Entry 3VAG (X-ray diffraction, 2.19 A resolution); this record covers chains B and P of the 4 polymer chains in the assembly.

# Chain B
Molecule: Splicing factor U2AF 65 kDa subunit
Source organism: Homo sapiens
Notes: fragment: RNA Binding Domains 1 and 2
Reference sequence: P26368 (U2AF2_HUMAN); numbering as in UniProt; present here: 148-237, 258-336
Chain sequence (174 residues; each row starts with the number of its first residue; note: 20 numbers in that range are skipped by the numbering (no residue carries them; nothing is unmodelled there)):
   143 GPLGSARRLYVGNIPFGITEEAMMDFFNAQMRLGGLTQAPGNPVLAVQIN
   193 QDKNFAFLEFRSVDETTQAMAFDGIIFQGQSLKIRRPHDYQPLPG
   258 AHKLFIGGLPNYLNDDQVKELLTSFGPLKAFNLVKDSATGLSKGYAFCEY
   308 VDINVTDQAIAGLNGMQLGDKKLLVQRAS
Differences from the reference sequence: expression tag (143-147)
Small-molecule neighbours:
  - n,N-bis(3-D-gluconamidopropyl)deoxycholamide (CPQ): Tyr-269, Leu-270, Gln-274, Glu-277, Leu-278, Leu-325, Gly-326
  - 1,4-diethylene dioxide (DIO), molecule 1: Arg-174, Pro-182, Gly-183
  - 1,4-diethylene dioxide (DIO), molecule 2: Asn-268, Tyr-269, Leu-270, Asn-271, Leu-290, Lys-292, Gly-297, Leu-298, Ser-299
  - 1,4-diethylene dioxide (DIO), molecule 3: Lys-276, Leu-285, Lys-286, Ala-287, Phe-288
Swiss-Prot annotation at these positions:
  - natural variant: Arg-149 (R149W: In DEVDFB)
  - modified residue: Lys-276 (5-hydroxylysine), Ser-294 (Phosphoserine)
Reported in the primary citation:
  - binding site for the 7-nt DNA strand: Gln-333, Arg-334, Ala-335
  - specificity-determining residues: Asp-293, Lys-328, Lys-329 (proposed by the authors, not directly observed)
  - mutagenesis - D293N/K329Q/L331K/Q333E: unchanged binding to 5'-4rU
  - mutagenesis - D293N/K329Q/L331K/Q333E: increased binding to 3'-4rU
  - mutagenesis - K260A/N289A (36-fold), F304A (73-fold): decreased binding to poly-rU RNA (citing earlier work)

# Chain P
Molecule: 7-nt DNA strand
Sequence (7 nucleotides; each row starts with the number of its first residue):
     1 UCUUUUU
Unresolved in the structure: 1
Modified positions: BRU (5-bromo-2'-deoxyuridine-5'-monophosphate) at position 3

# How chain B and chain P interact
Residue-residue contacts (20):
  Lys-260(B) with DU4(P), hydrogen bond to the base
  Phe-262(B) with DC2(P), sugar contact; BRU_3(P), stacking on the base
  Gly-265(B) with DC2(P), base contact
  Asn-289(B) with DU4(P), hydrogen bond to the base
  Val-291(B) with DU4(P), base contact
  Lys-292(B) with DU5(P), phosphate contact
  Ser-294(B) with DU6(P), hydrogen bond to the phosphate
  Lys-300(B) with DC2(P), phosphate contact; DU5(P), salt bridge to the phosphate
  Gly-301(B) with DC2(P), phosphate contact
  Tyr-302(B) with DC2(P), sugar contact; BRU_3(P), sugar contact; DU4(P), sugar contact
  Phe-304(B) with BRU_3(P), sugar contact; DU4(P), stacking on the base
  Leu-331(B) with DC2(P), base contact
  Gln-333(B) with BRU_3(P), hydrogen bond to the base
  Arg-334(B) with BRU_3(P), base contact
  Ala-335(B) with BRU_3(P), hydrogen bond to the base
Other interface residues (no listed pair), chain B (16 interface residues in all): Gly-264

# Overview
Chain B and chain P form an interface of 16 and 5 residues respectively; the contacts include 5 hydrogen
bonds, 1 salt bridge and 2 aromatic stacking contacts. Polar contacts include Lys-260(B)/DU4(P),
Asn-289(B)/DU4(P) and Gln-333(B)/BRU_3(P). From the paper: a binding site for the 7-nt DNA strand at
Gln-333(B), Arg-334(B) and Ala-335(B); K260A/N289A and F304A of chain B reduce binding to poly-rU RNA.
Chain B is Splicing factor U2AF 65 kDa subunit (Homo sapiens) and chain P is a 7-nt DNA strand; the structure,
Structure of U2AF65 variant with BrU3C2 DNA, was determined by X-ray diffraction (same publication as 3VAF,
3VAH, 3VAI, 3VAJ, 3VAK, 3VAL and 3VAM).
